PDB entry 9OTS | electron microscopy, 3.20 A resolution | chains B and D of the 6 polymer chains in the assembly

Chain B:
Name: Por secretion system protein porK/gldK
From: Porphyromonas gingivalis ATCC 33277
UniProtKB: B2RLF0 (B2RLF0_PORG3); residues -22 to 468 here correspond to UniProt positions 1-491 (UniProt number = residue number + 23)
Amino-acid sequence (491 residues; numbered -22 to 468; the number before each row is that of its first residue; numbers below 1 keep their minus sign (Met-22 is residue -22)):
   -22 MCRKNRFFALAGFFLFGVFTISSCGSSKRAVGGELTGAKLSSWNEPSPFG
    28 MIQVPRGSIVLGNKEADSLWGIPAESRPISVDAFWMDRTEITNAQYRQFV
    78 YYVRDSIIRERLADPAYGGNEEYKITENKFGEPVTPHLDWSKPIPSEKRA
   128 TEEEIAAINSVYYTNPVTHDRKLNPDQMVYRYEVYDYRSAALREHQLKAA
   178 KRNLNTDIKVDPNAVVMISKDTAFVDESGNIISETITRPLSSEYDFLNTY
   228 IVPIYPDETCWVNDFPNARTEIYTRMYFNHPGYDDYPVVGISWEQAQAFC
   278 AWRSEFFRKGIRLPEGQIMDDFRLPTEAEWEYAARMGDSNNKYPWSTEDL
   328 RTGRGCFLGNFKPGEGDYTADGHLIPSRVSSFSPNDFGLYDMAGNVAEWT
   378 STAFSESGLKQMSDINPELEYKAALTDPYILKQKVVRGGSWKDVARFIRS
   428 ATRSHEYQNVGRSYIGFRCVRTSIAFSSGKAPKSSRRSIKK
Unresolved in the structure: -22 to 10, 457-468
From the paper describing this entry:
  - self-association interface (contacts with another copy of this molecule); pairs are residue here / residue on that copy: Thr236-Ala168, Pro143, Tyr162, Tyr164, Arg165, Leu169, Arg170, Leu181, Asn182, Asp184, Glu220, Tyr221, Leu224, Tyr406, Asn436

Chain D:
Name: Por secretion system protein porN/gldN
From: Porphyromonas gingivalis ATCC 33277
UniProtKB: B2RLE7 (B2RLE7_PORG3); residues -20 to 338 here correspond to UniProt positions 1-359 (UniProt number = residue number + 21)
Amino-acid sequence (359 residues; each row starts with the number of its first residue; numbers below 1 keep their minus sign (Met-20 is residue -20)):
   -20 MKVFKAVIGAILAATVSIPSVAQENTNNRSPQVGRAPRNTEVEQMTTLSN
    30 RAQEFNRRLTQKTDNAPWRRVVYRRVDLMEESNAVLYYPPRPIGDRKNLF
    80 STIFGLINSNSLDVYEYLDGFEAFTDQYKIKFQEFLDRFGIYYQPSTNKN
   130 AELFKVADSDIPSAEVKAYYVKEEWYFTPTNSDVDIKIQAICPIMTGQDE
   180 FGEVRNQPLFWIPYENIRPYIARERVMLSSLNNTRNSTIDDFFRLNLYKG
   230 DIVKTENLHNRALAEYCPTPDSMKMESKRIDKELQGFRDGLFVTQDTTWM
   280 KQVETKKSKGKKLEKARGKNITSRTRGQGEGAAETEAVEPKKQKASKNKA
   330 ATRSVRRRK
Unresolved in the structure: -20 to 24, 282-338

Interface between chain B and chain D:
Contacting residue pairs (21; chain B residue first):
  Trp47(B) - Leu270(D)  hydrophobic
  Phe242(B) - Thr159(D)
  Phe242(B) - Asn160(D)
  Asn244(B) - Arg37(D)
  Asn244(B) - Leu38(D)
  Arg328(B) - Trp278(D)
  Gly332(B) - Trp278(D)
  Lys339(B) - Asn160(D)
  Lys339(B) - Ser161(D)  hydrogen bond (side chain-backbone)
  Lys339(B) - Phe271(D)
  Pro340(B) - Val272(D)  hydrogen bond (backbone-backbone)
  Pro340(B) - Thr273(D)
  Gly341(B) - Phe271(D)
  Gly341(B) - Thr273(D)
  Glu342(B) - Phe271(D)
  Tyr345(B) - Asn160(D)  hydrogen bond (side chain-backbone)
  Lys419(B) - Pro158(D)  hydrogen bond (side chain-backbone)
  Lys419(B) - Thr159(D)
  Lys419(B) - Ser161(D)  hydrogen bond (backbone-side chain)
  Val421(B) - Leu270(D)  hydrophobic
  Val421(B) - Phe271(D)  hydrophobic
Interface residues without a listed pair, chain B (18 interface residues in all): Leu46, Asp241, Leu327, Gly330, Asp344, Ala422
Interface residues without a listed pair, chain D (14 interface residues in all): Phe156, Gly265, Phe266
Interface features reported in the paper:
  - specific contacts: Arg328(B)-Trp278(D), Glu342(B)-Phe271(D), Arg37(D)-Asn244(B)

Overview:
The interface between chain B and chain D involves 18 residues on one side and 14 on the other, with 5
hydrogen bonds. Among the polar pairs are Lys339(B)-Ser161(D), Tyr345(B)-Asn160(D) and Lys419(B)-Pro158(D).
The authors report contacts between Arg328(B) and Trp278(D), Glu342(B) and Phe271(D) and Arg37(D) and
Asn244(B). From the paper: a self-association interface involving Pro143(B), Tyr162(B) and Tyr164(B) among
others.
Chain B is Por secretion system protein porK/gldK and chain D is Por secretion system protein porN/gldN, both
from Porphyromonas gingivalis ATCC 33277; the structure, Cryo-EM structure of the T9SS PORkN ring complex of
P. Gingivalis, was determined by electron microscopy.
